Entry 6VQX (electron microscopy, 3.15 A resolution); this record covers chains F and G of the 11 polymer chains in the assembly.

Chain F (and G):
Name: CRISPR-associated protein Csy3
From: Pseudomonas aeruginosa
Notes: chain G of this document is another copy of the same molecule, construct and numbering; everything in this record applies to it too
UniProt: A0A444M080 (A0A444M080_PSEAI); residues 20-360 here correspond to UniProt positions 2-342 (UniProt number = residue number - 18)
Sequence (360 residues; each row starts with the number of its first residue):
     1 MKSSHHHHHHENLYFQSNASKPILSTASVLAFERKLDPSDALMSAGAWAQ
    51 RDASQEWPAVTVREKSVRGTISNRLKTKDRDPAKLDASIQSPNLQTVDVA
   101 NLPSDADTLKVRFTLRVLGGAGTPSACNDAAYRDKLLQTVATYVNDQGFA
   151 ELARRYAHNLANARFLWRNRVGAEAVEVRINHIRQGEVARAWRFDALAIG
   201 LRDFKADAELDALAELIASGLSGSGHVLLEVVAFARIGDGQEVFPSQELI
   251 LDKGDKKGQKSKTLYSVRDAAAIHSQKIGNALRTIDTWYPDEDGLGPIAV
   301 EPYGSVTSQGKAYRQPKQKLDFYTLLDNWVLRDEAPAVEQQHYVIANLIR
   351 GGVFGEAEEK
Disordered / not traced: 1-22, 357-360 (chain G: 1-22, 358-360)
Sequence notes: expression tag (1-19)

How chain F and chain G interact:
Contacting residue pairs - 75 pairs, chain F then chain G:
  Glu-33(F) / Arg-168(G)  salt bridge
  Glu-33(F) / Val-171(G)
  Arg-34(F) / Glu-242(G)  salt bridge
  Asp-37(F) / Gln-241(G)
  Asp-37(F) / Glu-242(G)
  Pro-38(F) / Gln-241(G)
  Ser-39(F) / Gly-240(G)
  Ser-39(F) / Gln-241(G)
  Asp-40(F) / Arg-63(G)  salt bridge
  Asp-40(F) / Asn-101(G)  hydrogen bond
  Leu-42(F) / Ser-104(G)
  Arg-112(F) / Ser-104(G)
  Arg-112(F) / Asp-239(G)  salt bridge
  Thr-114(F) / Asp-239(G)  hydrogen bond (side chain-backbone)
  Thr-114(F) / Gln-241(G)  hydrogen bond
  Arg-116(F) / Val-171(G)
  Arg-116(F) / Gly-172(G)  hydrogen bond (side chain-backbone)
  Arg-116(F) / Ile-237(G)
  Arg-116(F) / Gln-241(G)
  Leu-118(F) / Gly-172(G)
  Ser-125(F) / Ser-308(G)
  Ala-126(F) / Ser-308(G)
  Cys-127(F) / Ser-308(G)  hydrogen bond (backbone-backbone)
  Cys-127(F) / Gln-309(G)
  Asn-128(F) / Gln-309(G)
  Asn-128(F) / Gly-310(G)
  Arg-133(F) / Gln-309(G)
  Arg-184(F) / Glu-174(G)
  Gln-185(F) / Arg-236(G)
  Gly-186(F) / Arg-236(G)
  His-226(F) / Gly-172(G)  hydrogen bond (side chain-backbone)
  His-226(F) / Ala-173(G)
  His-226(F) / Glu-174(G)  salt bridge
  Leu-228(F) / Gly-238(G)
  Glu-248(F) / Lys-65(G)
  Glu-248(F) / Ser-66(G)  hydrogen bond
  Leu-249(F) / Ser-66(G)  hydrogen bond (backbone-side chain)
  Leu-249(F) / Leu-94(G)  hydrophobic
  Leu-249(F) / Thr-96(G)
  Leu-249(F) / Gln-259(G)
  Asp-252(F) / Lys-257(G)  hydrogen bond (backbone-side chain)
  Tyr-265(F) / Arg-63(G)  hydrogen bond
  Tyr-265(F) / Lys-65(G)
  Val-267(F) / Arg-63(G)
  Arg-268(F) / Pro-103(G)
  His-274(F) / Ser-66(G)  hydrogen bond (side chain-backbone)
  Ser-275(F) / Lys-65(G)  hydrogen bond
  Gln-276(F) / Lys-65(G)  hydrogen bond
  Gln-276(F) / Ser-66(G)  hydrogen bond (side chain-backbone)
  Gln-276(F) / Val-67(G)
  Glu-301(F) / Thr-70(G)
  Pro-302(F) / Ile-71(G)
  Tyr-303(F) / Asn-73(G)
  Tyr-303(F) / Leu-75(G)  hydrogen bond (side chain-backbone)
  Ser-305(F) / Thr-70(G)
  Ser-305(F) / Ile-89(G)
  Thr-307(F) / Thr-70(G)
  Gly-310(F) / Asp-86(G)
  Gly-310(F) / Ile-89(G)
  Gly-310(F) / Gln-90(G)  hydrogen bond (backbone-side chain)
  Lys-311(F) / Asp-86(G)
  Lys-311(F) / Ile-89(G)
  Ala-312(F) / Asp-86(G)  hydrogen bond (backbone-side chain)
  Ala-312(F) / Ile-89(G)
  Gln-315(F) / Pro-82(G)
  Gln-315(F) / Leu-85(G)
  Gln-315(F) / Asp-86(G)
  Pro-316(F) / Arg-80(G)
  Pro-316(F) / Leu-85(G)
  Lys-317(F) / Pro-82(G)
  Tyr-323(F) / Ser-72(G)  hydrogen bond (side chain-backbone)
  Tyr-323(F) / Asn-73(G)
  Tyr-323(F) / Arg-74(G)
  Asp-327(F) / Arg-74(G)  salt bridge
  Gly-355(F) / Arg-74(G)
Also at the interface, not in a pair above, chain F (51 interface residues in all): Leu-115, Ile-183, Leu-251, Val-306, Asp-321, Val-353, Glu-356
Also at the interface, not in a pair above, chain G (40 interface residues in all): Glu-64, Gln-95

Summary:
51 residues of chain F and 40 residues of chain G are in contact, with 18 hydrogen bonds and 6 salt bridges.
Polar contacts include Glu-33(F)/Arg-168(G), Arg-34(F)/Glu-242(G) and Asp-40(F)/Arg-63(G).
Chain F and chain G are both CRISPR-associated protein Csy3 (Pseudomonas aeruginosa); the structure, Type I-F
CRISPR-Csy complex with its inhibitor AcrF6, was determined by electron microscopy (same publication as 6VQV
and 6VQW).
